Entry 5ZW4 (X-ray diffraction, 1.70 A resolution); this record covers chains A and D.

[Chain A]
Name: Putative O-methyltransferase YrrM
From: Bacillus subtilis (strain 168)
Notes: EC 2.1.1.-
UniProt: O32036 (YRRM_BACSU); residue numbers follow UniProt; this construct covers 1-217
Sequence (225 residues; row label = number of the first residue in the row):
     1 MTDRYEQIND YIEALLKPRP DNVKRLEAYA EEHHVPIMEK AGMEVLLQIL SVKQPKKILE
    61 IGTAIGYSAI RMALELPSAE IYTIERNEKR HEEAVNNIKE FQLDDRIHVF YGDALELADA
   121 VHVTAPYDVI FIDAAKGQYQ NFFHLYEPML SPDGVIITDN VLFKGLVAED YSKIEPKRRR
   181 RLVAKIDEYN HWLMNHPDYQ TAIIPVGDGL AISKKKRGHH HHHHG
Not modelled in the structure: 1, 218-225
Differences from the reference sequence: expression tag (218-225)
Ligand contacts: S-adenosylmethionine (SAM): Pro36, Ile37, Met38, Glu60, Gly62, Thr63, Ala64, Tyr67, Ser68, Ile84, Glu85, Arg86, Asn87, Arg90, Gly112, Asp113, Ala114, Phe131, Asp133, Ala134, Ala135, Phe142
Curated features (UniProtKB/Swiss-Prot):
  - binding site (S-adenosyl-L-methionine): Met38, Ser68, Glu85, Asp113, Ala114, Asp133
  - binding site (Mg(2+)): Asp133, Asp159, Asn160
From the paper describing this entry:
  - contacts within the chain: Asp3-Arg4 (salt bridge)
  - binding site for the 17-nt RNA strand (chain D): His34, Pro36, Arg86, Arg90, Lys136, Arg178, Arg181
  - binding site for S-adenosylmethionine: Met38, Gly62, Ser68, Glu85, Arg86, Arg90, Asp113, Ala114, Asp133
  - conformationally variable residues (order/disorder transition, side-chain flip): Asn160, Lys164 to Lys185

[Chain D]
Molecule: 17-nt RNA strand
Sequence (17 nucleotides; each row starts with the number of its first residue):
    27 CCUGCUUUGC ACGCAGG
Not modelled in the structure: 37

[Chain A / chain D interface]
Residue-residue contacts - 11 pairs, chain A then chain D:
  His34(A) - U34(D)  base contact
  Pro36(A) - U34(D)  sugar contact
  Arg86(A) - U33(D)  salt bridge to the phosphate
  Arg90(A) - U34(D)  salt bridge to the phosphate
  Lys136(A) - U34(D)  phosphate contact
  Lys136(A) - G35(D)  salt bridge to the phosphate
  Arg178(A) - C31(D)  salt bridge to the phosphate
  Arg178(A) - U32(D)  salt bridge to the phosphate
  Arg178(A) - U33(D)  hydrogen bond to the base
  Arg181(A) - G30(D)  salt bridge to the phosphate
  Arg181(A) - C31(D)  salt bridge to the phosphate

[Summary]
7 residues of chain A and 6 residues of chain D are in contact, with 1 hydrogen bond and 7 salt bridges. Polar
contacts include Arg178(A)-U33(D), Arg86(A)-U33(D) and Arg90(A)-U34(D). From the paper: a binding site for
S-adenosylmethionine at Met38(A), Gly62(A) and Ser68(A) among others; a binding site for the 17-nt RNA strand
(chain D) at His34(A), Pro36(A) and Arg86(A) among others.
Here chain A is Putative O-methyltransferase YrrM (Bacillus subtilis (strain 168)) and chain D is a 17-nt RNA
strand. Entry 5ZW4 (Crystal structure of tRNA bound TrmR) was determined by X-ray diffraction (same
publication as 5ZW3).
